1G8G - chains A and B; structure by X-ray diffraction, 2.60 A resolution.

# Chain A (and B)
Protein: Sulfate adenylyltransferase
Source organism: Saccharomyces cerevisiae
Notes: EC 2.7.7.4; chain B of this document is another copy of the same molecule, construct and numbering; everything in this record applies to it too
UniProtKB: P08536 (MET3_YEAST); residue numbers follow UniProt; this construct covers 1-511
Chain sequence (511 residues; numbered 1 to 511; the number before each row is that of its first residue):
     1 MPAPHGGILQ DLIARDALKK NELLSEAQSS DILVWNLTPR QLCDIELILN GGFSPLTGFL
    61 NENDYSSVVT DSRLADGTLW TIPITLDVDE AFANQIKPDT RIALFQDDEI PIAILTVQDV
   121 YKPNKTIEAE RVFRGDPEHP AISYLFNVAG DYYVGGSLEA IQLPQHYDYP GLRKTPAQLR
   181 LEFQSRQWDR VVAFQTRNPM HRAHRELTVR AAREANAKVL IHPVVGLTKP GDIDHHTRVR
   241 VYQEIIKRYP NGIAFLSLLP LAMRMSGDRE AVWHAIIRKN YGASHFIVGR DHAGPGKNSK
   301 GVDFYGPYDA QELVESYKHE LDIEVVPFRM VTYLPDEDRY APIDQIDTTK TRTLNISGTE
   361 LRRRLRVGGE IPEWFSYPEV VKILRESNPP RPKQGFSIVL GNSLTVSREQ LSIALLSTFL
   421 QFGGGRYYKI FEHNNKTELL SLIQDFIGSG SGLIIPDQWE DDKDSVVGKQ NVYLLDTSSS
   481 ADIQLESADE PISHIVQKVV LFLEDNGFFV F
Unresolved in the structure: 1
Sequence notes: conflict R131 (Lys in P08536), D457 (Asn in P08536)
UniProt features mapped onto this chain:
  - active site: T196, R197, N198
  - binding site (ATP): Q195 to N198, G289 to H292, V331
  - binding site (sulfate): Q195, R197, A293
  - site: H201 (Transition state stabilizer), H204 (Transition state stabilizer), F328 (Induces change in substrate recognition on ATP binding)
Metal / ion sites: Cd2+ site 1: L18, E22 (together with acetic acid) (shared with H319(B) of chain B); Cd2+ site 2: P39, C43; Mg2+: E46, P164, H166; Cd2+ site 3: D71 (together with acetic acid) (shared with D71(B) of chain B); Na+ site 1 near E130 (its only coordinating residue here); Ca2+ site 1 near D151 (its only coordinating residue here); Cd2+ site 4: D168, H235, H236 (together with acetic acid); Cd2+ site 5: E182 (together with acetic acid) (shared with E182(B) of chain B); Cd2+ site 6: D189, H494 (together with acetic acid); Ca2+ site 2 near D303 (its only coordinating residue here); Na+ site 2 near D309 (its only coordinating residue here); Cd2+ site 7: H319 (together with acetic acid) (shared with L18(B), E22(B) of chain B); 3 more Na+ sites not listed; 1 more Ca2+ sites not listed
Residues lining bound ligands: adenosine-5'-phosphosulfate (ADX): F194, Q195, T196, R197, N198, A203, H204, L207, M263, M265, I287, V288, G289, R290, D291, H292, A293, G294, F328, R329, M330, V331
Reported in the primary citation:
  - binding site for adenosine-5'-phosphosulfate: F194, Q195, T196, R197, N198, L207, I287, V288, G289, R290, H292, A293, M330, V331
  - conformationally variable residues (loop rearrangement, side-chain flip): P327, F328, R329, M330
  - catalytic residues: H201, H204, R290 (proposed by the authors, not directly observed)

# Interface between chain A and chain B
Chains A and B do not touch in the deposited assembly.

# Summary
Chain A and chain B make no direct contact in this assembly. Ligands of chain A: adenosine-5'-phosphosulfate.
Curated annotation (UniProt) lists 3 active-site residues, 9 ATP-binding residues and 3 sulfate-binding
residues on chain A. The paper reports catalytic residues H201(A), H204(A) and R290(A); a binding site for
adenosine-5'-phosphosulfate at F194(A), Q195(A) and T196(A) among others.
Chain A and chain B are both Sulfate adenylyltransferase (Saccharomyces cerevisiae); the structure, ATP
sulfurylase from S. cerevisiae: the binary product complex with aps, was determined by X-ray diffraction (same
publication as 1G8F and 1G8H).
